Entry 5XF4 (X-ray diffraction, 2.87 A resolution); this record covers chains C and J of the 10 polymer chains in the assembly.

== Chain C ==
Name: Histone H2A type 1-B/E
From: Homo sapiens
UniProtKB: P04908 (H2A1B_HUMAN); residues 0-129 here correspond to UniProt positions 1-130 (UniProt number = residue number + 1)
Sequence (130 residues; row label = number of the first residue in the row; numbering starts at 0):
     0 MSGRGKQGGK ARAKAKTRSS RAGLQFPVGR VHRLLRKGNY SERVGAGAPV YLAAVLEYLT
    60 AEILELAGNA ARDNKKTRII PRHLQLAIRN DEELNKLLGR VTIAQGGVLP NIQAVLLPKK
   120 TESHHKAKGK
Not modelled in the structure: 0-13, 120-129
Swiss-Prot annotation at these positions:
  - modified residue: Ser1 (N-acetylserine), Arg3 (Citrulline), Lys5 (N6-(2-hydroxyisobutyryl)lysine), Lys9 (N6-(2-hydroxyisobutyryl)lysine), Lys13 (N6-(beta-hydroxybutyryl)lysine), Lys36 (N6-(2-hydroxyisobutyryl)lysine), Lys74 (N6-(2-hydroxyisobutyryl)lysine), Lys75 (N6-(2-hydroxyisobutyryl)lysine), Lys95 (N6-(2-hydroxyisobutyryl)lysine), Gln104 (N5-methylglutamine), Lys118 (N6-(2-hydroxyisobutyryl)lysine), Lys119 (N6-crotonyllysine), Thr120 (Phosphothreonine), Lys125 (N6-crotonyllysine)
  - cross-link (Glycyl lysine isopeptide (Lys-Gly)): Lys13 (interchain with G-Cter in ubiquitin), Lys15 (interchain with G-Cter in ubiquitin), Lys119 (interchain with G-Cter in ubiquitin)

== Chain J ==
Molecule: 145-nt DNA strand
Sequence (145 nucleotides; row label = number of the first residue in the row; numbers below 1 keep their minus sign (DA-72 is residue -72)):
   -72 ATCAATATCC ACCTGCAGAT ACTACCAAAA GTGTATTTGG AAACTGCTCC ATCAAAAGGC
   -12 ATGTTCAGCT GATTCAGCTG AACATGCCTT TTGATGGAGC AGTTTCCAAA TACACTTTTG
    48 GTAGTATCTG CAGGTGGATA TTGAT

== Chain C / chain J interface ==
Contacting residue pairs - 15 pairs, chain C then chain J:
  Arg29(C) with DG47(J), phosphate contact; DG48(J), salt bridge to the phosphate
  Arg35(C) with DT38(J), salt bridge to the phosphate
  Arg42(C) with DA37(J), hydrogen bond to the sugar; DT38(J), phosphate contact
  Val43(C) with DA37(J), phosphate contact; DT38(J), hydrogen bond to the phosphate
  Gly44(C) with DA37(J), phosphate contact
  Ala45(C) with DA37(J), hydrogen bond to the phosphate
  Lys75(C) with DC58(J), phosphate contact; DA59(J), salt bridge to the phosphate
  Thr76(C) with DG57(J), sugar contact; DC58(J), hydrogen bond to the phosphate
  Arg77(C) with DG57(J), hydrogen bond to the sugar; DC58(J), hydrogen bond to the phosphate
Interface residues without a listed pair, chain C (10 interface residues in all): Glu41

== In short ==
The interface between chain C and chain J involves 10 residues on one side and 7 on the other, with 6 hydrogen
bonds and 3 salt bridges. Polar contacts include Arg42(C)-DA37(J), Arg77(C)-DG57(J) and Val43(C)-DT38(J).
Here chain C is Histone H2A type 1-B/E (Homo sapiens) and chain J is a 145-nt DNA strand. Entry 5XF4
(Nucleosome core particle with an adduct of a binuclear RAPTA (Ru-arene-phosphaadamantane) compound having a
1,2-diphenylethylenediamine linker ...) was determined by X-ray diffraction, deposited together with 5XF3,
5XF5 and 5XF6.
